PDB entry 9QE0 | electron microscopy, 6.71 A resolution (low resolution: residue-level contacts below are approximate; hydrogen-bond / salt-bridge calls are withheld) | chains F and J of the 8 polymer chains in the assembly

# Chain F
Protein: JetC
Organism: Neobacillus vireti LMG 21834
Sequence (1371 residues; numbered 1 to 1371; the number before each row is that of its first residue):
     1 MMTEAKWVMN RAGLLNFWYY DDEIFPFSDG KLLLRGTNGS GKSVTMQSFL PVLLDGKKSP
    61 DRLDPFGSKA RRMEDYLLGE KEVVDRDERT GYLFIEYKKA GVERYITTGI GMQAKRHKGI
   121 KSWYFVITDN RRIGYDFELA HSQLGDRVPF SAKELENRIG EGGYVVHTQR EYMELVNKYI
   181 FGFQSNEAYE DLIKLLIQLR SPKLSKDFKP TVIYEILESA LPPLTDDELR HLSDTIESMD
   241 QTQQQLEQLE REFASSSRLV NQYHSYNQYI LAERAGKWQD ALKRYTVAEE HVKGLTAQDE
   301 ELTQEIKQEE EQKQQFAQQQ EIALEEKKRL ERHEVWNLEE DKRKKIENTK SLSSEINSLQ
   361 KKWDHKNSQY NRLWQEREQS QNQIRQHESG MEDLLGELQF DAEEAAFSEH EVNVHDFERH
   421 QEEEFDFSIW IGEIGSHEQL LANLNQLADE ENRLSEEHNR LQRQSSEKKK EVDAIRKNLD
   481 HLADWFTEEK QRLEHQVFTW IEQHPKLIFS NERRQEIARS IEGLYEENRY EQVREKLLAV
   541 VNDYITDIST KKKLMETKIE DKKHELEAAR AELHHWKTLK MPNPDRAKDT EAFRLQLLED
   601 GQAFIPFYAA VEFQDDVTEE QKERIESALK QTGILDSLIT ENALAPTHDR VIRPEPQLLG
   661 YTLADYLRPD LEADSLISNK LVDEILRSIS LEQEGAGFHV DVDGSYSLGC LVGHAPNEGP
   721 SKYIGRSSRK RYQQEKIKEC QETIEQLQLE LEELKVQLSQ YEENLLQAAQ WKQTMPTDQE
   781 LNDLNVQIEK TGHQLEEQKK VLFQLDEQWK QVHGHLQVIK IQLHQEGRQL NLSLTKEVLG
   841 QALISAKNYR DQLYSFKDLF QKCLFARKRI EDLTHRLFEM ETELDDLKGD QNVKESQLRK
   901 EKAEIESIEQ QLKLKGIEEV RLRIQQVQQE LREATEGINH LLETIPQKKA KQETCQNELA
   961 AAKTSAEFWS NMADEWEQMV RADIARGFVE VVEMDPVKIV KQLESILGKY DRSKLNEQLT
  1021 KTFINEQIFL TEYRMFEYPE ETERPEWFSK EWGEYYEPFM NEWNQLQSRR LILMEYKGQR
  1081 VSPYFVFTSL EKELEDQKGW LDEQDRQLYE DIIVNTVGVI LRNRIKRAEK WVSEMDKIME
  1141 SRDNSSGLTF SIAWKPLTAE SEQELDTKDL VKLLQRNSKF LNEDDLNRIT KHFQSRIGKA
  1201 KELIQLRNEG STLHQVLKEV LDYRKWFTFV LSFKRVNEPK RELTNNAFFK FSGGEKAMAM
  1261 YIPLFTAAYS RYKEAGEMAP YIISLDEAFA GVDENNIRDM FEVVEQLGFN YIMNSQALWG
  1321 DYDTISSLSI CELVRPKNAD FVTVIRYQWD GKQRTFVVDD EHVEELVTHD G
Unresolved in the structure: 1371

# Chain J
Protein: JetA
Organism: Neobacillus vireti LMG 21834
Sequence (500 residues; each row starts with the number of its first residue; numbers below 1 keep their minus sign (Gly-3 is residue -3)):
    -3 GPAAMDSTMK KIIEASYLTA DSAAHYRTIL RYFYHQHERM RDFIAPEELL EHMRSIPAFA
    57 DFQEDQLHQQ LAQLVKWNNL IARQDMTNAK TIEEYKKKRF RYQCTPYTVE IERMIVQLEK
   117 LGDTFQGSLE RSQFDRLFQA ITSLQNELEN DLNKSAEEYM RIWEDVFRYF QTIRTSTADY
   177 IAYINSEQTD QRMQTEAFLV YKNQFTTYLR DFIVSLQKTS LQIQHSLSEL TLERLQHFFQ
   237 KLIEHRGAIP RLEDVSSSTN DWLTEYEEYW FSLRQWFLGS AVQQSELDIL QWQTNEMIRR
   297 MTRYVQRIGE RQQHFRSRKK DYLQLSKWFV ECRDSEEAHK LSAVVFGSMT IQHLQLEEAT
   357 TENLHVDTWD EAPTELTIKP RTVRYREKTK PGSFNSNEQK KKEQRELYLK EREQEKKLIE
   417 KYMTQGKITL SALSTVEPFI RKVLLSWIGK SMAAKNRMVK TDYGLHVKVM LDYEKTITLQ
   477 AEDGNLLMPD ATFLFEETRG
Unresolved in the structure: -3 to 0, 496

# Chain F / chain J interface
Residue-residue contacts - 122 pairs, chain F then chain J:
  Leu15(F) - Phe390(J)
  Asn16(F) - Phe390(J)
  Asp21(F) - Phe390(J)
  Asp21(F) - Asn391(J)
  Asp21(F) - Ser392(J)
  Asp21(F) - Asn393(J)
  Asp21(F) - Lys397(J)
  Asp22(F) - Glu394(J)
  Asp22(F) - Lys397(J)
  Glu23(F) - Lys397(J)
  Ala140(F) - Phe390(J)
  Asp146(F) - Ser389(J)
  Asp146(F) - Phe390(J)
  Asp146(F) - Ser392(J)
  Arg147(F) - Ser389(J)
  Arg147(F) - Phe390(J)
  Val148(F) - Pro387(J)
  Val148(F) - Gly388(J)
  Val148(F) - Ser389(J)
  Pro149(F) - Pro387(J)
  Pro149(F) - Gly388(J)
  Pro149(F) - Phe390(J)
  Ser151(F) - Pro387(J)
  Arg230(F) - Arg295(J)
  His231(F) - Trp288(J)
  His231(F) - Asn291(J)
  His231(F) - Glu292(J)
  His231(F) - Arg295(J)
  Asp234(F) - Arg295(J)
  Thr235(F) - Arg295(J)
  Thr235(F) - Thr298(J)
  Ser238(F) - Thr298(J)
  Ser238(F) - Gln302(J)
  Met239(F) - Thr298(J)
  Gln241(F) - Gln302(J)
  Thr242(F) - Gln302(J)
  Gln245(F) - Gln302(J)
  Gln245(F) - Gly305(J)
  Gln245(F) - Glu306(J)
  Gln245(F) - Gln309(J)
  Gln248(F) - Gln309(J)
  Arg519(F) - Val379(J)
  Arg519(F) - Arg380(J)
  Arg519(F) - Tyr381(J)
  Arg519(F) - Arg382(J)
  Glu522(F) - Val379(J)
  Gly523(F) - Val379(J)
  Lys1077(F) - Gln308(J)
  Glu1093(F) - Gln308(J)
  Gln1097(F) - Ile304(J)
  Gln1097(F) - Gly305(J)
  Gln1097(F) - Gln308(J)
  Trp1100(F) - Phe194(J)
  Trp1100(F) - Leu195(J)
  Trp1100(F) - Lys198(J)
  Trp1100(F) - Val301(J)
  Trp1100(F) - Ile304(J)
  Asp1105(F) - Lys198(J)
  Asp1105(F) - Thr202(J)
  Leu1108(F) - Thr202(J)
  Leu1108(F) - Arg206(J)
  Tyr1109(F) - Lys198(J)
  Tyr1109(F) - Thr202(J)
  Tyr1109(F) - Leu205(J)
  Tyr1109(F) - Met297(J)
  Ile1112(F) - Ile209(J)
  Ile1113(F) - Ile294(J)
  Asn1115(F) - Gln213(J)
  Thr1116(F) - Gln287(J)
  Thr1116(F) - Asn291(J)
  Val1119(F) - Leu217(J)
  Ser1178(F) - His221(J)
  Lys1179(F) - His221(J)
  Lys1179(F) - Glu225(J)
  Leu1181(F) - Leu217(J)
  Leu1181(F) - Gln218(J)
  Leu1186(F) - Gln213(J)
  Asp1293(F) - Ala449(J)
  Asp1293(F) - Ala450(J)
  Asp1293(F) - Asn452(J)
  Glu1294(F) - Ala450(J)
  Glu1294(F) - Met454(J)
  Glu1294(F) - Lys456(J)
  Glu1294(F) - His462(J)
  Asn1295(F) - Asn452(J)
  Trp1319(F) - Lys456(J)
  Trp1319(F) - Thr457(J)
  Trp1319(F) - Asp458(J)
  Asp1321(F) - Lys456(J)
  Asp1321(F) - Gly460(J)
  Asp1321(F) - Leu461(J)
  Asp1321(F) - His462(J)
  Asp1321(F) - Thr494(J)
  Tyr1322(F) - Lys456(J)
  Glu1332(F) - Tyr404(J)
  Glu1332(F) - Arg408(J)
  Val1334(F) - Gln400(J)
  Pro1336(F) - Gln400(J)
  Phe1341(F) - Asn393(J)
  Phe1341(F) - Lys396(J)
  Phe1341(F) - Lys397(J)
  Phe1341(F) - Gln400(J)
  Val1342(F) - Lys397(J)
  Thr1343(F) - Lys397(J)
  Thr1343(F) - Gln400(J)
  Thr1343(F) - Arg401(J)
  Ile1345(F) - Arg401(J)
  Ile1345(F) - Tyr404(J)
  Ile1345(F) - Leu405(J)
  Tyr1347(F) - Leu405(J)
  Lys1352(F) - Thr494(J)
  Lys1352(F) - Arg495(J)
  Gln1353(F) - Tyr459(J)
  Gln1353(F) - Gly460(J)
  Gln1353(F) - Leu461(J)
  Gln1353(F) - Thr494(J)
  Gln1353(F) - Arg495(J)
  Arg1354(F) - Asp458(J)
  Arg1354(F) - Tyr459(J)
  Arg1354(F) - Gly460(J)
  Phe1356(F) - Leu405(J)
  Val1357(F) - Arg401(J)
Interface residues without a listed pair, chain F (77 interface residues in all): Arg35, Thr90, Leu144, Glu494, Glu527, Glu1032, Tyr1033, Gly1099, Leu1101, Asp1102, Arg1122, Asn1177, Asn1182, Gly1291, Gly1320, Val1344, Arg1346, Asp1359
Interface residues without a listed pair, chain J (67 interface residues in all): Val210, Lys214, Phe311, Arg312, Thr378, Lys386, Lys451, Val455

# In short
The interface between chain F and chain J involves 77 residues on one side and 67 on the other.
Here chain F is JetC and chain J is JetA, both from Neobacillus vireti LMG 21834. Entry 9QE0 (Neobacillus
vireti Wadjet-II JetABC dimer) was determined by electron microscopy together with 9QE1 from the same study.
